4XLN - chains D and F of the 9 polymer chains in the assembly; structure by X-ray diffraction, 4.00 A resolution.

Chain D:
Molecule: DNA-directed RNA polymerase subunit beta'
From: Thermus aquaticus
Notes: EC 2.7.7.6
Reference sequence: Q9KWU6 (RPOC_THEAQ); residues 1-1524 here = UniProt positions 1-1524
Amino-acid sequence (1524 residues; row label = number of the first residue in the row):
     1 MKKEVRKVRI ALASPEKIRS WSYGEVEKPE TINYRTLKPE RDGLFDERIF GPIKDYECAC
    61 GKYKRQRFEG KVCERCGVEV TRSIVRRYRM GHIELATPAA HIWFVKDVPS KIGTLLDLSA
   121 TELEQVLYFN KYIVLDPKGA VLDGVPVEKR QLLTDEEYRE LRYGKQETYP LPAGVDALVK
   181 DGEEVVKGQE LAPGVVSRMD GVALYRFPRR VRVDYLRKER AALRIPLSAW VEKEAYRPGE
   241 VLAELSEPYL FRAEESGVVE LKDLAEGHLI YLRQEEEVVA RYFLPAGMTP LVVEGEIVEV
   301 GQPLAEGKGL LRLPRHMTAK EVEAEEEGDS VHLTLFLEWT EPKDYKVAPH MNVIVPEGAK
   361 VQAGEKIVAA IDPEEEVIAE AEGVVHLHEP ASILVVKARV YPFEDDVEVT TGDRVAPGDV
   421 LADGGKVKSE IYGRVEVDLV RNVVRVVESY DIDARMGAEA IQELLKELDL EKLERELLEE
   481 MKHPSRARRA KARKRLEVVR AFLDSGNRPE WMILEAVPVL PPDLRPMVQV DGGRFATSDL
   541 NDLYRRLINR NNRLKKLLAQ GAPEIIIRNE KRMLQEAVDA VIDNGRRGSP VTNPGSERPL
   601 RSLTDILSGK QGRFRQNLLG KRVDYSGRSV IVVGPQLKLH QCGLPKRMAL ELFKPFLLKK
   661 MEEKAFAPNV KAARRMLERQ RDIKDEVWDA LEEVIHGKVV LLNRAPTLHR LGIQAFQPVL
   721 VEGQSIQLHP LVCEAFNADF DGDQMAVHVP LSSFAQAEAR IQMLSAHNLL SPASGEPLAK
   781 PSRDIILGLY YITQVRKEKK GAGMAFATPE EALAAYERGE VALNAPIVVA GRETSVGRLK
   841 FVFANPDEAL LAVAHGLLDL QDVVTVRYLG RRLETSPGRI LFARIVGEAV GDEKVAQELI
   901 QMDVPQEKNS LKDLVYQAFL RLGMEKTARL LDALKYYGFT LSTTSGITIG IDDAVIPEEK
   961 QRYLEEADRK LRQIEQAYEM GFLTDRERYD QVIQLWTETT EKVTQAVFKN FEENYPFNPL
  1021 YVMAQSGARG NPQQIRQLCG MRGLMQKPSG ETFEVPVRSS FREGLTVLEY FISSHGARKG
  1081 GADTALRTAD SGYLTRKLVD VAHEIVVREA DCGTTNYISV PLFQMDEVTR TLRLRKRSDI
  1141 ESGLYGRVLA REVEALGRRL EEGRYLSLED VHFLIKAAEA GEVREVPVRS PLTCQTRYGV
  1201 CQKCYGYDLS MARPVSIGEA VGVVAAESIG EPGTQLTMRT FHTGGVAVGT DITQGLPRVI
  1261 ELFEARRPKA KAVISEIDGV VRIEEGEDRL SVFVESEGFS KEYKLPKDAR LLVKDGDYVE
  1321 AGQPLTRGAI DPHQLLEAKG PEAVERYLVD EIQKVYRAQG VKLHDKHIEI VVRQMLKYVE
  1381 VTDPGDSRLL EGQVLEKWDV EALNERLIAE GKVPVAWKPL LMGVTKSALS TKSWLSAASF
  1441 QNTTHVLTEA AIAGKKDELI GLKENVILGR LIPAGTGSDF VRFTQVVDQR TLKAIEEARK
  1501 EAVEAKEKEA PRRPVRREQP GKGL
Not modelled in the structure: 1, 1239-1252, 1506-1524
Ion coordination: Zn2+ site 1: Cys-58, Cys-60, Cys-73, Cys-76; Mg2+: Asp-739, Asp-741, Asp-743 (shared with 1 residue of chain Q); Zn2+ site 2: Cys-1112, Cys-1194, Cys-1201, Cys-1204
What the authors report for this chain:
  - binding site for the 48-nt DNA strand: Tyr-34

Chain F:
Molecule: RNA polymerase sigma factor SigA
From: Thermus aquaticus
Reference sequence: Q9EZJ8 (SIGA_THEAQ); numbering as in UniProt (aligned over 92-438)
Amino-acid sequence (347 residues; row label = number of the first residue in the row):
    92 TSDPVRQYLH EIGQVPLLTL EEEIDLARKV EEGMEAIKKL SEATGLDQEL IREVVRAKIL
   152 GTARIQKIPG LKEKPDPKTV EEVDGKLKSL PKELKRYLHI AREGEAARQH LIEANLRLVV
   212 SIAKKYTGRG LSFLDLIQEG NQGLIRAVEK FEYKRRFKFS TYATWWIRQA INRAIADQAR
   272 TIRIPVHMVE TINKLSRTAR QLQQELGREP SYEEIAEAMG PGWDAKRVEE TLKIAQEPVS
   332 LETPIGDEKD SFYGDFIPDE NLPSPVEAAA QSLLSEELEK ALSKLSEREA MVLKLRKGLI
   392 DGREHTLEEV GAYFGVTRER IRQIENKALR KLKYHESRTR KLRDFLE
What the authors report for this chain:
  - binding site for the 48-nt DNA strand: Trp-256, Trp-257, Arg-264, Arg-274, Val-277, His-278
  - binding site for the 48-nt DNA strand: Arg-220, Glu-281, Arg-288, Arg-291
  - conformationally variable residues (side-chain flip): Trp-256
  - specificity-determining residues: Arg-264, Glu-281
  - mutagenesis - Y217A, W256A: decreased stability

How chain D and chain F interact:
Pairs across the interface (122; chain D residue first):
  Glu-30(D) / Arg-274(F)  salt bridge
  Thr-31(D) / Thr-272(F)
  Thr-31(D) / Ile-273(F)
  Ile-32(D) / Ile-273(F)
  Ile-32(D) / Arg-274(F)
  Tyr-34(D) / Arg-274(F)
  Tyr-34(D) / Pro-276(F)
  Tyr-34(D) / His-278(F)
  Tyr-34(D) / Met-279(F)
  Tyr-34(D) / Ile-325(F)  hydrophobic
  Arg-35(D) / Ile-325(F)
  Glu-40(D) / Arg-274(F)
  Arg-65(D) / Gly-389(F)
  Arg-65(D) / Gly-393(F)  hydrogen bond (side chain-backbone)
  Arg-67(D) / Asp-392(F)  salt bridge
  Arg-67(D) / Arg-394(F)
  Phe-68(D) / Arg-394(F)
  Arg-82(D) / Leu-353(F)
  Ala-96(D) / Ile-159(F)
  Glu-124(D) / Ser-93(F)
  Tyr-128(D) / Gln-98(F)
  Phe-129(D) / Gln-98(F)  hydrogen bond (backbone-side chain)
  Asn-130(D) / Gln-98(F)
  Asp-155(D) / Gln-105(F)
  Phe-207(D) / Glu-112(F)
  Phe-207(D) / Glu-113(F)
  Phe-207(D) / Asp-116(F)
  Arg-209(D) / Glu-112(F)  salt bridge
  Pro-349(D) / Glu-112(F)
  His-350(D) / Arg-247(F)  hydrogen bond
  Asn-352(D) / Arg-119(F)
  Ile-371(D) / Arg-247(F)
  Asp-406(D) / Lys-186(F)
  Glu-408(D) / Lys-179(F)
  Val-409(D) / His-190(F)
  Thr-410(D) / Lys-149(F)
  Thr-410(D) / His-190(F)
  Thr-411(D) / Arg-193(F)
  Val-437(D) / His-190(F)
  Leu-439(D) / Lys-183(F)
  Leu-439(D) / Arg-187(F)
  Glu-459(D) / Ile-159(F)
  Met-527(D) / Pro-329(F)  hydrophobic
  Gly-533(D) / Gln-327(F)
  Phe-535(D) / Pro-329(F)
  Phe-535(D) / Val-330(F)  hydrogen bond (backbone-backbone)
  Ala-536(D) / Val-330(F)
  Ala-536(D) / Leu-332(F)  hydrophobic
  Thr-537(D) / Pro-329(F)
  Thr-537(D) / Val-330(F)  hydrogen bond (backbone-backbone)
  Thr-537(D) / Ser-331(F)
  Thr-537(D) / Leu-332(F)  hydrogen bond (backbone-backbone)
  Ser-538(D) / Leu-332(F)
  Ser-538(D) / Glu-333(F)
  Asp-539(D) / Ser-331(F)
  Asp-539(D) / Glu-333(F)
  Asp-542(D) / Thr-272(F)  hydrogen bond
  Arg-545(D) / Gln-269(F)  hydrogen bond (side chain-backbone)
  Arg-545(D) / Ala-270(F)  hydrogen bond (side chain-backbone)
  Arg-545(D) / Arg-271(F)  hydrogen bond (side chain-backbone)
  Arg-545(D) / Thr-272(F)
  Arg-546(D) / Leu-222(F)
  Arg-546(D) / Asp-226(F)  salt bridge
  Arg-546(D) / Gln-269(F)
  Asn-549(D) / Gln-269(F)  hydrogen bond
  Arg-550(D) / Asp-226(F)  salt bridge
  Arg-553(D) / Asp-226(F)  salt bridge
  Arg-553(D) / Gln-229(F)
  Arg-553(D) / Glu-230(F)  salt bridge
  Leu-557(D) / Gln-233(F)
  Ala-559(D) / Glu-144(F)
  Gln-560(D) / Arg-147(F)  hydrogen bond (backbone-side chain)
  Gln-560(D) / Gln-233(F)
  Gln-560(D) / Ile-236(F)
  Gly-561(D) / Leu-151(F)
  Gly-561(D) / Gln-200(F)
  Ala-562(D) / Leu-151(F)
  Ala-562(D) / Gln-200(F)
  Ala-562(D) / Ile-236(F)  hydrophobic
  Pro-563(D) / Gln-200(F)
  Pro-563(D) / Ile-203(F)  hydrophobic
  Pro-563(D) / Glu-204(F)
  Glu-564(D) / Arg-155(F)  salt bridge
  Ile-565(D) / Glu-102(F)
  Ile-565(D) / Glu-204(F)
  Ile-566(D) / Tyr-99(F)
  Ile-566(D) / Gln-229(F)  hydrogen bond (backbone-side chain)
  Ile-566(D) / Asn-232(F)
  Arg-568(D) / Glu-102(F)  salt bridge
  Asn-569(D) / Tyr-99(F)
  Asn-569(D) / Leu-225(F)
  Asn-569(D) / Gln-229(F)
  Glu-570(D) / Gln-229(F)
  Lys-571(D) / Arg-155(F)
  Arg-572(D) / Gln-98(F)
  Arg-572(D) / Glu-102(F)  salt bridge
  Met-573(D) / Leu-225(F)  hydrophobic
  Met-573(D) / Asp-226(F)
  Met-573(D) / Gln-229(F)
  Glu-576(D) / Pro-95(F)
  Arg-587(D) / Ser-93(F)
  Pro-594(D) / Arg-220(F)
  Arg-598(D) / Ser-331(F)  hydrogen bond
  Arg-598(D) / Pro-335(F)
  Arg-601(D) / Glu-333(F)  salt bridge
  Arg-601(D) / Phe-343(F)
  Gln-611(D) / Asp-341(F)  hydrogen bond (side chain-backbone)
  Gln-611(D) / Phe-343(F)
  Pro-668(D) / Arg-431(F)
  Pro-668(D) / Lys-432(F)  hydrogen bond (backbone-side chain)
  Asn-669(D) / Glu-368(F)
  Val-670(D) / Leu-364(F)  hydrophobic
  Lys-671(D) / Ala-361(F)
  Lys-671(D) / Leu-364(F)
  Lys-671(D) / Asp-435(F)
  Lys-671(D) / Phe-436(F)
  Ala-672(D) / Asp-435(F)
  Arg-674(D) / Val-357(F)
  Arg-675(D) / Asp-435(F)  salt bridge
  Arg-675(D) / Phe-436(F)
  Arg-675(D) / Leu-437(F)
  Arg-679(D) / Glu-438(F)
Also at the interface, not in a pair above, chain D (82 interface residues in all): Arg-87, Asp-372, Ala-391, Phe-403, Val-407, Asp-413, Pro-526, Val-528, Val-530, Arg-534
Also at the interface, not in a pair above, chain F (83 interface residues in all): Ile-115, Ile-150, Pro-182, Leu-189, Arg-199, Leu-207, Gly-221, Ser-223, Lys-245, Ile-275, Thr-334, Tyr-344, Ile-348, Asp-350

Overview:
82 residues of chain D face 83 of chain F across their interface, with 16 hydrogen bonds and 12 salt bridges.
Polar pairs include Glu-30(D)/Arg-274(F), Arg-67(D)/Asp-392(F) and Arg-209(D)/Glu-112(F). The paper reports a
binding site for the 48-nt DNA strand at Tyr-34(D) and Trp-256(F) among others; Y217A and W256A of chain F
reduce stability.
Chain D is DNA-directed RNA polymerase subunit beta' and chain F is RNA polymerase sigma factor SigA, both
from Thermus aquaticus; the structure, Crystal structure of T. aquaticus transcription initiation complex
containing bubble promoter and RNA, was determined by X-ray diffraction (same publication as 4XLP and 4XLQ).
